Entry 8FS3 (electron microscopy, 2.93 A resolution); this record covers chains A and I of the 10 polymer chains in the assembly.

Chain A:
Name: Checkpoint protein RAD24
From: Saccharomyces cerevisiae
Reference sequence: P32641 (RAD24_YEAST); numbering as in UniProt (aligned over 1-545)
Amino-acid sequence (545 residues; row label = number of the first residue in the row):
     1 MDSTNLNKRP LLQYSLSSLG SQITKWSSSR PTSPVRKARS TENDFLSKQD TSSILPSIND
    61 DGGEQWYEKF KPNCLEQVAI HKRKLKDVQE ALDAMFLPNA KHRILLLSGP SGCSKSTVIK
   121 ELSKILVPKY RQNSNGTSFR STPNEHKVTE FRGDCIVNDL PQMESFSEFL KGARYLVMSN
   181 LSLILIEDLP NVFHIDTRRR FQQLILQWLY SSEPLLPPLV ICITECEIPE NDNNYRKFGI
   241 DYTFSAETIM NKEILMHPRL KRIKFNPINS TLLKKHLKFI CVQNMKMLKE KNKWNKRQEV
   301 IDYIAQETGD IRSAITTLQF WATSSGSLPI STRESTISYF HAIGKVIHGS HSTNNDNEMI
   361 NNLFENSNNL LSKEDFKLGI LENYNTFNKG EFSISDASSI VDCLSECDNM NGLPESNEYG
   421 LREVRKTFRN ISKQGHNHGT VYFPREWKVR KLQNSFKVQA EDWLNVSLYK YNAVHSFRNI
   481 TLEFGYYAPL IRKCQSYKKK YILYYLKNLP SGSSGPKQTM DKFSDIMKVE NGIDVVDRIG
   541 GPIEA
Unresolved in the structure: 1-62, 134-146, 500-532
Curated features (UniProtKB/Swiss-Prot):
  - binding site (ATP): Gly109 to Ser116
  - mutagenesis: Lys115 (K115E: Reduces NTP-binding and hydrolysis. Shows DNA damage sensitivity; K115R: No effect on NTP-binding and hydrolysis. Resistant to DNA damage)
Metal / ion sites: Mg2+: Ser116 (together with ATP-gamma-S)
Small-molecule neighbours: ATP-gamma-S (AGS; phosphothiophosphoric acid-adenylate ester): Tyr67, Phe70, Lys71, Pro72, Gln77, Val78, Ala79, Pro110, Ser111, Gly112, Cys113, Ser114, Lys115, Ser116, Thr117, Thr224, His276, Ile311, Arg312, Ile315

Chain I:
Molecule: Template strand
Sequence (50 nucleotides; numbered 1 to 50; the number before each row is that of its first residue):
     1 CGGTATAGGC GATACGAATC TTTTTTTTTT CCGTATAGCC GTAGCGAGCC
Unresolved in the structure: 1-10, 24-28, 33-50

Chain A / chain I interface:
Pairs across the interface (26; chain A residue first):
  His81(A) - DA17(I)  salt bridge to the phosphate
  Arg83(A) - DA17(I)  hydrogen bond to the sugar
  Lys84(A) - DA18(I)  salt bridge to the phosphate
  Asn191(A) - DC32(I)  sugar contact
  His194(A) - DC32(I)  hydrogen bond to the base
  Asp232(A) - DT30(I)  sugar contact
  Asn234(A) - DT29(I)  hydrogen bond to the base
  Asn234(A) - DT30(I)  hydrogen bond to the base
  Glu247(A) - DT22(I)  base contact
  Lys252(A) - DT23(I)  salt bridge to the phosphate
  Asn266(A) - DA17(I)  hydrogen bond to the phosphate
  Asn269(A) - DG16(I)  phosphate contact
  Asn269(A) - DA17(I)  hydrogen bond to the phosphate
  Ser270(A) - DG16(I)  phosphate contact
  Thr271(A) - DG16(I)  hydrogen bond to the phosphate
  Tyr339(A) - DT21(I)  base contact
  Phe340(A) - DC20(I)  stacking on the base
  Phe340(A) - DT21(I)  base contact
  Val441(A) - DC20(I)  sugar contact
  Tyr442(A) - DC20(I)  phosphate contact
  Tyr442(A) - DT21(I)  phosphate contact
  Phe443(A) - DT21(I)  hydrogen bond to the phosphate
  Phe443(A) - DT22(I)  base contact
  Trp447(A) - DT22(I)  base contact
  Trp447(A) - DT23(I)  sugar contact
  Lys451(A) - DT23(I)  phosphate contact
Interface residues without a listed pair, chain A (23 interface residues in all): Asn233, Pro267, Arg450
Interface residues without a listed pair, chain I (11 interface residues in all): DC31

In short:
23 residues of chain A and 11 residues of chain I are in contact; the contacts include 8 hydrogen bonds, 3
salt bridges and 1 aromatic stacking contact. Polar pairs include His194(A)-DC32(I), Asn234(A)-DT29(I) and
Asn234(A)-DT30(I). Bound to chain A: ATP-gamma-S.
Here chain A is Checkpoint protein RAD24 (Saccharomyces cerevisiae) and chain I is Template strand. Entry 8FS3
(Structure of S. cerevisiae Rad24-RFC loading the 9-1-1 clamp onto a 10-nt gapped DNA in step ...) was
determined by electron microscopy, deposited together with 8FS4, 8FS5, 8FS6, 8FS7 and 8FS8.
